PDB entry 6YXJ | X-ray diffraction, 3.50 A resolution | chains A and B

# Chain A
Molecule: Non-structural protein 3
From: Severe acute respiratory syndrome coronavirus
Notes: EC 3.4.19.12, 3.4.22.-
UniProtKB: P0C6U8 (R1A_SARS); residues 389-526 here correspond to UniProt positions 1207-1344 (UniProt number = residue number + 818)
Chain sequence (142 residues; numbered 385 to 526; the number before each row is that of its first residue):
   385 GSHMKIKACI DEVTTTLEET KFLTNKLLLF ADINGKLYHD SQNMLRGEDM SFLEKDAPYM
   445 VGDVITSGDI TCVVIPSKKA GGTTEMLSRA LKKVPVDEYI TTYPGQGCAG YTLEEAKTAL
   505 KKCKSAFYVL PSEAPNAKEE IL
Disordered / not traced: 385-388, 517-526
Sequence notes: expression tag (385-388)
Reported in the primary citation:
  - conformationally variable residues (loop rearrangement): Lys389 to Thr408

# Chain B
Molecule: Polyadenylate-binding protein-interacting protein 1
From: Homo sapiens
UniProtKB: Q9H074 (PAIP1_HUMAN); residues 78-296 here correspond to UniProt positions 157-375 (UniProt number = residue number + 79)
Chain sequence (236 residues; each row starts with the number of its first residue):
    61 GSHMASMTGG QQMGRGSTLS EYVQDFLNHL TEQPGSFETE IEQFAETLNG CVTTDDALQE
   121 LVELIYQQAT SIPNFSYMGA RLCNYLSHHL TISPQSGNFR QLLLQRCRTE YEVKDQAAKG
   181 DEVTRKRFHA FVLFLGELYL NLEIKGTNGQ VTRADILQVG LRELLNALFS NPMDDNLICA
   241 VKLLKLTGSV LEDAWKEKGK MDMEEIIQRI ENVVLDANCS RDVKQMLLKL VELRSS
Disordered / not traced: 61-77, 296
Sequence notes: expression tag (61-77)
Reported in the primary citation:
  - conformationally variable residues (loop rearrangement): Ile204 to Thr212

# Chain A / chain B interface
Contacting residue pairs - 26 pairs, chain A then chain B:
  Lys391(A) with Arg222(B); Asp262(B), salt bridge
  Ile394(A) with Arg222(B); Lys260(B); Asp262(B)
  Val397(A) with Ile216(B), hydrophobic
  Thr398(A) with Thr212(B)
  Thr399(A) with Ile216(B)
  Thr400(A) with Gln161(B), hydrogen bond
  Glu402(A) with Gln161(B)
  Glu403(A) with Arg160(B), salt bridge; Gln161(B); Leu164(B)
  Thr404(A) with Ile216(B)
  Lys405(A) with Arg168(B), hydrogen bond (backbone-side chain)
  Phe406(A) with Arg168(B), hydrogen bond (backbone-side chain); Tyr171(B), hydrophobic; Ile216(B)
  Leu407(A) with Arg168(B); Tyr171(B); Ile216(B); Val219(B), hydrophobic; Gly220(B)
  Thr408(A) with Arg168(B)
  Asn409(A) with Arg168(B), hydrogen bond
  Tyr512(A) with Val219(B)
Interface residues without a listed pair, chain A (16 interface residues in all): Glu396
Interface residues without a listed pair, chain B (20 interface residues in all): Cys167, Leu195, Ile204, Gly206, Arg213, Asp215, Leu217, Glu265
Interface features reported in the paper:
  - interface residues, chain A: Ile394(A)
  - interface residues, chain B: Arg160(B), Ile204(B), Ala214(B)

# In short
16 residues of chain A and 20 residues of chain B are in contact, with 4 hydrogen bonds and 2 salt bridges.
Polar contacts include Lys391(A)-Asp262(B), Glu403(A)-Arg160(B) and Thr400(A)-Gln161(B). The paper reports
interface residues Ile394(A) and Arg160(B) among others; conformational variability at Lys389(A) and
Ile204(B).
Chain A is Non-structural protein 3 (Severe acute respiratory syndrome coronavirus) and chain B is
Polyadenylate-binding protein-interacting protein 1 (Homo sapiens); the structure, Crystal structure of
SARS-CoV macrodomain II in complex with human Paip1, was determined by X-ray diffraction.
